Entry 7GW8 (X-ray diffraction, 1.75 A resolution); this record covers chains A and D.

== Chain A ==
Protein: B-cell lymphoma 6 protein
Organism: Homo sapiens
UniProtKB: P41182 (BCL6_HUMAN); numbering as in UniProt (aligned over 5-129)
Sequence (128 residues; row label = number of the first residue in the row):
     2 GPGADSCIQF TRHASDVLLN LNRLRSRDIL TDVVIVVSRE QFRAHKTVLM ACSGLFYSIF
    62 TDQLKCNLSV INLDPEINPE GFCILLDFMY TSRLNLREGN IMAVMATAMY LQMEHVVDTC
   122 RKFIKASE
Disordered / not traced: 2-5
Sequence notes: expression tag (2-4)
Curated features (UniProtKB/Swiss-Prot):
  - mutagenesis: Asn21 (N21K: Abolishes interaction with NCOR2 and HDAC2, no effect on interaction with CTBP1 and transcriptional autoinhibition; when associated with A-116 and 376-Q--Q-379), Ser59 (S59A: Abolished ubiquitination by the SCF(FBXL17) complex), His116 (H116A: Abolishes interaction with NCOR2 and HDAC2, no effect on interaction with CTBP1 and transcriptional autoinhibition; when associated with K-21 and 376-Q--Q-379)
Ligand contacts: A1ACW (5-[(2-chloro-5-fluoropyrimidin-4-yl)amino]-1,3-dihydro-2H-indol-2-one): Asn21, Arg24, Leu25, Arg28, Met51, Ala52, Cys53, Ser54, Gly55, Tyr58, Gln113, Met114, Glu115

== Chain D ==
Protein: WVIP tetrapeptide
Sequence (6 residues; row label = number of the first residue in the row; numbering starts at 0):
     0 XWVIPA
Modified / non-standard residues: ACE (acetyl group) at position 0

== Interface between chain A and chain D ==
Contacting residue pairs (12):
  Cys8(A) - Pro4(D)
  Ile9(A) - Trp1(D)  hydrophobic
  Ile9(A) - Val2(D)
  Gln10(A) - ACE_0(D)
  Gln10(A) - Trp1(D)
  Gln10(A) - Val2(D)  hydrogen bond (backbone-backbone)
  Gln10(A) - Pro4(D)
  Phe11(A) - ACE_0(D)
  Phe11(A) - Trp1(D)
  Thr12(A) - ACE_0(D)  hydrogen bond (backbone-backbone)
  Thr12(A) - Val2(D)
  Arg13(A) - ACE_0(D)
Also at the interface, not in a pair above, chain D (5 interface residues in all): Ile3

== Summary ==
6 residues of chain A face 5 of chain D across their interface; the contacts include 2 hydrogen bonds.
Backbone hydrogen bonds pair Gln10(A)-Val2(D) and Thr12(A)-ACE_0(D). Bound to chain A: compound A1ACW. Curated
annotation (UniProt) lists 3 mutagenesis sites on chain A.
Here chain A is B-cell lymphoma 6 protein (Homo sapiens) and chain D is WVIP tetrapeptide. Entry 7GW8 (Crystal
Structure of B-cell lymphoma 6 protein BTB domain in complex with ligand 5 at 10.32 ...) was determined by
X-ray diffraction, deposited together with 7GUD, 7GUE, 7GUF, 7GUG, 7GUH, 7GUI and 126 further entries.
